PDB entry 1R9S | X-ray diffraction, 4.25 A resolution (low resolution: residue-level contacts below are approximate; hydrogen-bond / salt-bridge calls are withheld) | chains B and C of the 12 polymer chains in the assembly

[Chain B]
Protein: DNA-directed RNA polymerase II 140 kDa polypeptide
Source organism: Saccharomyces cerevisiae
Notes: EC 2.7.7.6
UniProt: P08518 (RPB2_YEAST); residue numbers follow UniProt; this construct covers 1-1224
Sequence (1224 residues; numbered 1 to 1224; the number before each row is that of its first residue):
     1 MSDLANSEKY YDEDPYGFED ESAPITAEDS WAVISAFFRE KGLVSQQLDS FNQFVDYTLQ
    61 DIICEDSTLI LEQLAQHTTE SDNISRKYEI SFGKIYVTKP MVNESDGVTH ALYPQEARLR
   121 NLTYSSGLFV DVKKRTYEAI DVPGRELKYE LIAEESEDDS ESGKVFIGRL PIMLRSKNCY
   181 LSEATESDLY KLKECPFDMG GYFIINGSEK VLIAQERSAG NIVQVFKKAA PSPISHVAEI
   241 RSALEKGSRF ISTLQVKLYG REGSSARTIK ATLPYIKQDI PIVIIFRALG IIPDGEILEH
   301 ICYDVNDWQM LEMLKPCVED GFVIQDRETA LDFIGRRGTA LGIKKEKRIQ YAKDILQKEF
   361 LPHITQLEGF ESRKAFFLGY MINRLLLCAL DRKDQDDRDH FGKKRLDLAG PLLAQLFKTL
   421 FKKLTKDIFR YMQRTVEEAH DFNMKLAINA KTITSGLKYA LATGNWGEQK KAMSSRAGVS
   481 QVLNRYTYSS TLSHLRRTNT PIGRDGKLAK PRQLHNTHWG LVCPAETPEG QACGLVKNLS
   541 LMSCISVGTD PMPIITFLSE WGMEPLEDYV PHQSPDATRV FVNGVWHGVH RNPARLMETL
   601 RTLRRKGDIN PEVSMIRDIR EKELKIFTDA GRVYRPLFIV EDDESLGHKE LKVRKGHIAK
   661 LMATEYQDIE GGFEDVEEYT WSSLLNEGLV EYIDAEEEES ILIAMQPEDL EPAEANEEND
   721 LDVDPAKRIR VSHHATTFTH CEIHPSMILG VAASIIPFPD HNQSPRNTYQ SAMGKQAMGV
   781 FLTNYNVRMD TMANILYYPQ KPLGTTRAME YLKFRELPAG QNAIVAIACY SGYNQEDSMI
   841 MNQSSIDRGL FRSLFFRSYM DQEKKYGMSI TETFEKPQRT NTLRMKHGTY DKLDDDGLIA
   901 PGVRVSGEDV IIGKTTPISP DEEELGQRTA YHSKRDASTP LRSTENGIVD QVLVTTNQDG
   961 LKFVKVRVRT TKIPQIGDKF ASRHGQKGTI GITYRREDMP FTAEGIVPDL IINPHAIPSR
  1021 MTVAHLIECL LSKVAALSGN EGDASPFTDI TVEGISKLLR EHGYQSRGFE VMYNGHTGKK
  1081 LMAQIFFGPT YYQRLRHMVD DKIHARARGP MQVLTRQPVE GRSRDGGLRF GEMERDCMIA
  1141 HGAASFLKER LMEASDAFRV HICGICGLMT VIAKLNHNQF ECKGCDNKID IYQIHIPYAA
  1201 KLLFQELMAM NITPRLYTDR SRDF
Unresolved in the structure: 1-19, 71-89, 135-163, 336-344, 438-445, 468-476, 503-508, 669-677, 716-721, 920-932
Metal / ion sites: Zn2+: Cys1163, Cys1166, Cys1182, Cys1185
Small-molecule neighbours: UTP (uridine 5'-triphosphate): Arg766, Tyr769, Asp837, Lys987, Arg1020

[Chain C]
Protein: DNA-directed RNA polymerase II 45 kDa polypeptide
Source organism: Saccharomyces cerevisiae
Notes: EC 2.7.7.6
UniProt: P16370 (RPB3_YEAST); residue numbers follow UniProt; this construct covers 1-318
Sequence (318 residues; each row starts with the number of its first residue):
     1 MSEEGPQVKI REASKDNVDF ILSNVDLAMA NSLRRVMIAE IPTLAIDSVE VETNTTVLAD
    61 EFIAHRLGLI PLQSMDIEQL EYSRDCFCED HCDKCSVVLT LQAFGESEST TNVYSKDLVI
   121 VSNLMGRNIG HPIIQDKEGN GVLICKLRKG QELKLTCVAK KGIAKEHAKW GPAAAIEFEY
   181 DPWNKLKHTD YWYEQDSAKE WPQSKNCEYE DPPNEGDPFD YKAQADTFYM NVESVGSIPV
   241 DQVVVRGIDT LQKKVASILL ALTQMDQDKV NFASGDNNTA SNMLGSNEDV MMTGAEQDPY
   301 SNASQMGNTG SGGYDNAW
Unresolved in the structure: 1-2, 269-318
Metal / ion sites: Zn2+: Cys86, Cys88, Cys92, Cys95
Curated features (UniProtKB/Swiss-Prot):
  - binding site (Zn(2+)): Cys86, Cys88, Cys92, Cys95
  - modified residue: Ser2 (N-acetylserine)
  - natural variant: Ala30 (A30D: In mutant RPB3-1)
  - mutagenesis: Lys9 (K9E: Transcript termination readthrough)

[Chain B / chain C interface]
Contacting residue pairs - 72 pairs, chain B then chain C:
  Tyr797(B) - Glu61(C)
  Tyr797(B) - Phe62(C)
  Tyr798(B) - Phe62(C)
  Tyr798(B) - Arg66(C)
  Ser844(B) - Ala168(C)
  Asp847(B) - His65(C)
  Asp847(B) - His167(C)
  Asp847(B) - Ala168(C)
  Arg848(B) - His65(C)
  Arg848(B) - Leu69(C)
  Arg848(B) - Ala168(C)
  Gly849(B) - His65(C)
  Arg852(B) - His65(C)
  Arg969(B) - Asp60(C)
  Arg969(B) - Glu61(C)
  Thr971(B) - Glu61(C)
  Arg995(B) - Lys165(C)
  Arg996(B) - Ile38(C)
  Arg996(B) - Ala174(C)
  Arg996(B) - Ala175(C)
  Glu997(B) - Arg34(C)
  Glu997(B) - Arg35(C)
  Glu997(B) - Ile38(C)
  Glu997(B) - Ala39(C)
  Asp998(B) - Arg35(C)
  Phe1001(B) - Arg34(C)
  Phe1001(B) - Phe178(C)
  Ala1003(B) - Glu177(C)
  Ala1003(B) - Phe178(C)
  Glu1004(B) - Glu177(C)
  Gly1005(B) - Ile176(C)
  Arg1060(B) - Lys199(C)
  Arg1060(B) - Glu200(C)
  Gly1063(B) - Pro202(C)
  Tyr1064(B) - Pro202(C)
  Gln1065(B) - Trp201(C)
  Gln1065(B) - Pro202(C)
  Arg1067(B) - Glu194(C)
  Phe1069(B) - Trp192(C)
  Phe1069(B) - Trp201(C)
  Glu1070(B) - Trp201(C)
  Val1071(B) - Tyr191(C)
  Tyr1073(B) - Phe178(C)
  Tyr1073(B) - Glu179(C)
  Tyr1073(B) - Tyr180(C)
  Gly1075(B) - Asn31(C)
  Gly1075(B) - Arg34(C)
  Gly1075(B) - Arg35(C)
  His1076(B) - Asn31(C)
  Thr1077(B) - Leu27(C)
  Thr1077(B) - Asn31(C)
  Gly1078(B) - Leu27(C)
  Gly1078(B) - Asn31(C)
  Gly1078(B) - Phe178(C)
  Gly1078(B) - Tyr180(C)
  Lys1079(B) - Leu27(C)
  Lys1079(B) - Tyr180(C)
  Lys1079(B) - His188(C)
  Lys1080(B) - Tyr180(C)
  Lys1080(B) - Asp181(C)
  Lys1080(B) - His188(C)
  Lys1080(B) - Thr189(C)
  Leu1081(B) - Thr189(C)
  Met1082(B) - Lys187(C)
  Met1082(B) - His188(C)
  Met1082(B) - Thr189(C)
  Met1082(B) - Asp190(C)
  Gln1084(B) - Thr189(C)
  Gln1084(B) - Asp190(C)
  Gln1084(B) - Tyr191(C)
  Gln1084(B) - Trp192(C)
  Gln1084(B) - Trp201(C)
Also at the interface, not in a pair above, chain B (37 interface residues in all): Leu854, Met999
Also at the interface, not in a pair above, chain C (39 interface residues in all): Ala59, Ala164, Glu166, Ala173, Asn184

[Overview]
The interface between chain B and chain C involves 37 residues on one side and 39 on the other. Ligands of
chain B: UTP. Cys1163(B), Cys1166(B), Cys1182(B) and Cys1185(B) form the Zn2+ site. UniProt lists 4
Zn2+-binding residues and one mutagenesis site on chain C.
Here chain B is DNA-directed RNA polymerase II 140 kDa polypeptide and chain C is DNA-directed RNA polymerase
II 45 kDa polypeptide, both from Saccharomyces cerevisiae. Entry 1R9S (RNA polymerase II strand separated
elongation complex, matched nucleotide) was determined by X-ray diffraction, deposited together with 1R9T,
1TWA, 1TWC, 1TWF, 1TWG and 1TWH.
